4AQ5 - chains C and D of the 5 polymer chains in the assembly; structure by electron microscopy, 6.20 A resolution (low resolution: residue-level contacts below are approximate; hydrogen-bond / salt-bridge calls are withheld).

# Chain C
Molecule: Acetylcholine receptor delta subunit
Source organism: Torpedo marmorata
Reference sequence: Q6S3H8 (Q6S3H8_TORMA); residues -20 to 501 here correspond to UniProt positions 1-522 (UniProt number = residue number + 21)
Chain sequence (522 residues; numbered -20 to 501; the number before each row is that of its first residue; numbers below 1 keep their minus sign (Met-20 is residue -20)):
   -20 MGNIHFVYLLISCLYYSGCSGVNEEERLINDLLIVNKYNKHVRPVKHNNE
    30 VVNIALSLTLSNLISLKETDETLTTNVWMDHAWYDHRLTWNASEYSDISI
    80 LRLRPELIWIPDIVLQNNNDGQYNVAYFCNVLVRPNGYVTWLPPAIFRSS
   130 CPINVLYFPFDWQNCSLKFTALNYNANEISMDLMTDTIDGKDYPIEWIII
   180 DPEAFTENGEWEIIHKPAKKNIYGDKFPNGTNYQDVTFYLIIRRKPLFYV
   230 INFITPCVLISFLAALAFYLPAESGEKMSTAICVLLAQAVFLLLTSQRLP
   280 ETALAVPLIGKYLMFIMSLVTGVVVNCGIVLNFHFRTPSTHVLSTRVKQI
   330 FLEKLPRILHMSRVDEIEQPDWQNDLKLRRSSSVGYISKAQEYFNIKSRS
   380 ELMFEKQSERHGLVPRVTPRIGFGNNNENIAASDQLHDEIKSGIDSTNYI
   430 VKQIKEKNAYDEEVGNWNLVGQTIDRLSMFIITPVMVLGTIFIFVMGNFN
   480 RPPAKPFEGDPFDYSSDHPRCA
Unresolved in the structure: -20 to 0, 163-177, 321-420, 486-501
Disulfide bonds: Cys130-Cys144

# Chain D
Molecule: Acetylcholine receptor subunit alpha
Source organism: Torpedo marmorata
Reference sequence: P02711 (ACHA_TORMA); residues -23 to 437 here correspond to UniProt positions 1-461 (UniProt number = residue number + 24)
Chain sequence (461 residues; row label = number of the first residue in the row; numbers below 1 keep their minus sign (Met-23 is residue -23)):
   -23 MILCSYWHVGLVLLLFSCCGLVLGSEHETRLVANLLENYNKVIRPVEHHT
    27 HFVDITVGLQLIQLINVDEVNQIVETNVRLRQQWIDVRLRWNPADYGGIK
    77 KIRLPSDDVWLPDLVLYNNADGDFAIVHMTKLLLDYTGKIMWTPPAIFKS
   127 YCEIIVTHFPFDQQNCTMKLGIWTYDGTKVSISPESDRPDLSTFMESGEW
   177 VMKDYRGWKHWVYYTCCPDTPYLDITYHFIMQRIPLYFVVNVIIPCLLFS
   227 FLTVLVFYLPTDSGEKMTLSISVLLSLTVFLLVIVELIPSTSSAVPLIGK
   277 YMLFTMIFVISSIIVTVVVINTHHRSPSTHTMPQWVRKIFINTIPNVMFF
   327 STMKRASKEKQENKIFADDIDISDISGKQVTGEVIFQTPLIKNPDVKSAI
   377 EGVKYIAEHMKSDEESSNAAEEWKYVAMVIDHILLCVFMLICIIGTVSVF
   427 AGRLIELSQEG
Unresolved in the structure: -23 to 0, 307-373
Disulfide bonds: Cys128-Cys142, Cys192-Cys193
Curated features (UniProtKB/Swiss-Prot):
  - glycosylation: Asn141 (N-linked (GlcNAc...) asparagine)
From the paper describing this entry:
  - disease-associated variants - V285I: decreased signaling (citing earlier work)

# Chain C / chain D interface
Contacting residue pairs (29):
  Leu80(C) with Arg20(D)
  Arg81(C) with Arg20(D); Asp152(D)
  Arg83(C) with Val18(D)
  Cys108(C) with Trp149(D)
  Asn109(C) with Thr150(D)
  Leu121(C) with Trp149(D)
  Pro122(C) with Trp149(D)
  Pro123(C) with Trp149(D)
  Glu252(C) with His300(D); Arg301(D); Ser302(D); Pro303(D); His306(D)
  Ser253(C) with His306(D)
  Thr259(C) with Thr244(D); Ile247(D)
  Cys262(C) with Ile247(D); Leu251(D)
  Val263(C) with Leu251(D)
  Ala266(C) with Leu251(D)
  Phe270(C) with Leu251(D); Thr254(D); Val255(D)
  Arg277(C) with Glu262(D)
  Asp424(C) with Ile376(D)
  Lys431(C) with Val379(D); Ile382(D)
  Lys434(C) with Met386(D)
Other interface residues (no listed pair), chain C (29 interface residues in all): Asn41, Ile43, Leu86, Asn187, Thr234, Leu238, Leu245, Leu249, Ser421, Asn427
Other interface residues (no listed pair), chain D (29 interface residues in all): Tyr127, Ile131, Tyr151, Leu245, Ser248, Leu258, Met282, Ile289, Asn297

# Summary
The chain C/chain D interface involves 29 residues from each chain. The paper reports that V285I of chain D
reduces signaling.
Here chain C is Acetylcholine receptor delta subunit and chain D is Acetylcholine receptor subunit alpha, both
from Torpedo marmorata. Entry 4AQ5 (Gating movement in acetylcholine receptor analysed by time-resolved
electron cryo-microscopy (closed class)) was determined by electron microscopy together with 4AQ9 from the
same study.
